7C3C - chains A and B; structure by X-ray diffraction, 1.30 A resolution.

[Chain A (and B)]
Molecule: AofleA
Source organism: Arthrobotrys oligospora (strain ATCC 24927 / CBS 115.81 / DSM 1491)
Notes: chain B of this document is another copy of the same molecule, construct and numbering; everything in this record applies to it too
UniProtKB: G1XA82 (G1XA82_ARTOA); residues 2-343 here = UniProt positions 2-343
Sequence (355 residues; each row starts with the number of its first residue; numbering starts at 0):
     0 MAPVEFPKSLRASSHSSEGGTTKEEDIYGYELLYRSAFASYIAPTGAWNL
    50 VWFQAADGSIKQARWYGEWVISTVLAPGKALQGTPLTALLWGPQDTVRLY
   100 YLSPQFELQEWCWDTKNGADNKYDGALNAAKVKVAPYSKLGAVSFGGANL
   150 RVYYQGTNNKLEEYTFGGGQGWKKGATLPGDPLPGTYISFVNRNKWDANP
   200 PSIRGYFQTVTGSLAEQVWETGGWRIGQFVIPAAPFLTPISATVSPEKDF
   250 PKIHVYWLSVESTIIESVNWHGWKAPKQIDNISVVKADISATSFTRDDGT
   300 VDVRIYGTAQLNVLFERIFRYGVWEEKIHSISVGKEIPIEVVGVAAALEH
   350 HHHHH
Unresolved in the structure: 0-1, 346-354 (chain B: 0-1, 348-354)
Sequence notes: initiating methionine (0); expression tag (1, 344-354)
Residues lining bound ligands:
  - beta-D-mannopyranose (BMA): Trp90, Arg97, Tyr99, Glu109, Cys111, Tyr122, Gly124, Ala125, Leu126, Ala147, Leu149, Phe165, Trp171
  - alpha-D-mannopyranose (MAN): Arg203, Tyr205, Glu215, Val217, Glu219, Arg224, Gly226, Gln227, Phe228, Ile252, Asn268, Trp272

[How chain A and chain B interact]
Residue-residue contacts (83):
  Pro2(A) with Thr210(B); Gly211(B); Pro231(B); Ala232(B); Ala233(B)
  Val3(A) with Thr210(B); Gly211(B); Ala233(B); Phe235(B)
  Glu4(A) with Ala232(B); Ala233(B), hydrogen bond (backbone-backbone); Pro234(B); Val259(B)
  Phe5(A) with Val259(B)
  Tyr27(A) with Leu182(B), hydrophobic; Pro183(B), hydrogen bond (side chain-backbone); Phe235(B), hydrophobic
  Tyr29(A) with Tyr136(B); Asn158(B); Pro183(B), hydrophobic
  Tyr33(A) with Phe235(B), hydrophobic
  Arg34(A) with Arg34(B); Lys285(B)
  Ala55(A) with Pro135(B); Tyr136(B), hydrophobic
  Asp56(A) with Phe105(B); Pro135(B)
  Leu80(A) with Gln81(B)
  Gln81(A) with Leu80(B); Gln81(B); Phe105(B)
  Phe105(A) with Asp56(B); Gln81(B)
  Pro135(A) with Ala55(B); Asp56(B)
  Tyr136(A) with Tyr29(B); Ala55(B), hydrophobic
  Asn158(A) with Tyr29(B)
  Leu182(A) with Tyr27(B), hydrophobic; Ile338(B), hydrophobic
  Pro183(A) with Tyr27(B), hydrogen bond (backbone-side chain); Tyr29(B), hydrophobic; Ile336(B)
  Val209(A) with Ile338(B)
  Thr210(A) with Pro2(B); Val3(B); Ile338(B)
  Gly211(A) with Pro2(B); Val3(B)
  Pro231(A) with Pro2(B)
  Ala232(A) with Pro2(B); Glu4(B)
  Ala233(A) with Pro2(B); Val3(B); Glu4(B), hydrogen bond (backbone-backbone)
  Pro234(A) with Glu4(B)
  Phe235(A) with Val3(B), hydrophobic; Tyr27(B), hydrophobic; Tyr33(B), hydrophobic; Leu310(B); Ile338(B), hydrophobic
  Ser258(A) with Ala346(B)
  Val259(A) with Phe5(B); Pro6(B); Ala345(B)
  Glu260(A) with Ala344(B); Ala345(B); Ala346(B), hydrogen bond (side chain-backbone)
  Thr262(A) with Ala346(B)
  Ile264(A) with Ala346(B); Leu347(B), hydrophobic
  Pro275(A) with Leu347(B)
  Lys276(A) with Leu347(B)
  Gln277(A) with Ala346(B); Leu347(B)
  Leu310(A) with Phe235(B)
  Ile336(A) with Pro183(B)
  Ile338(A) with Leu182(B), hydrophobic; Val209(B); Thr210(B)
  Val343(A) with Val259(B)
  Ala344(A) with Glu260(B)
  Ala345(A) with Glu260(B), hydrogen bond (backbone-side chain)
Other interface residues (no listed pair), chain A (47 interface residues in all): Pro6, Gly77, Gly184, Gln207, Ser212, Leu236, Lys285
Other interface residues (no listed pair), chain B (43 interface residues in all): Gln104, Gly184, Gln207, Ser212, Leu236, Val343

[Overview]
47 residues of chain A and 43 residues of chain B are in contact; the contacts include 6 hydrogen bonds. Polar
contacts include Tyr27(A)-Pro183(B), Glu260(A)-Ala346(B) and Ala345(A)-Glu260(B). Ligands of chain A:
alpha-D-mannopyranose and beta-D-mannopyranose.
Chain A and chain B are both AofleA (Arthrobotrys oligospora (strain ATCC 24927 / CBS 115.81 / DSM 1491)); the
structure, Crystal structure of AofleA from Arthrobotrys oligospora in complex with D-manose, was determined
by X-ray diffraction (same publication as 7C37, 7C38, 7C39, 7C3D and 7C3E).
